PDB entry 7V0K | electron microscopy, 2.40 A resolution | chains O and P of the 10 polymer chains in the assembly

# Chain O (and P)
Molecule: Band 3 anion transport protein
Organism: Homo sapiens
Notes: chain P of this document is another copy of the same molecule, construct and numbering; everything in this record applies to it too
UniProtKB: P02730 (B3AT_HUMAN); residues 1-911 here = UniProt positions 1-911
Amino-acid sequence (911 residues; each row starts with the number of its first residue):
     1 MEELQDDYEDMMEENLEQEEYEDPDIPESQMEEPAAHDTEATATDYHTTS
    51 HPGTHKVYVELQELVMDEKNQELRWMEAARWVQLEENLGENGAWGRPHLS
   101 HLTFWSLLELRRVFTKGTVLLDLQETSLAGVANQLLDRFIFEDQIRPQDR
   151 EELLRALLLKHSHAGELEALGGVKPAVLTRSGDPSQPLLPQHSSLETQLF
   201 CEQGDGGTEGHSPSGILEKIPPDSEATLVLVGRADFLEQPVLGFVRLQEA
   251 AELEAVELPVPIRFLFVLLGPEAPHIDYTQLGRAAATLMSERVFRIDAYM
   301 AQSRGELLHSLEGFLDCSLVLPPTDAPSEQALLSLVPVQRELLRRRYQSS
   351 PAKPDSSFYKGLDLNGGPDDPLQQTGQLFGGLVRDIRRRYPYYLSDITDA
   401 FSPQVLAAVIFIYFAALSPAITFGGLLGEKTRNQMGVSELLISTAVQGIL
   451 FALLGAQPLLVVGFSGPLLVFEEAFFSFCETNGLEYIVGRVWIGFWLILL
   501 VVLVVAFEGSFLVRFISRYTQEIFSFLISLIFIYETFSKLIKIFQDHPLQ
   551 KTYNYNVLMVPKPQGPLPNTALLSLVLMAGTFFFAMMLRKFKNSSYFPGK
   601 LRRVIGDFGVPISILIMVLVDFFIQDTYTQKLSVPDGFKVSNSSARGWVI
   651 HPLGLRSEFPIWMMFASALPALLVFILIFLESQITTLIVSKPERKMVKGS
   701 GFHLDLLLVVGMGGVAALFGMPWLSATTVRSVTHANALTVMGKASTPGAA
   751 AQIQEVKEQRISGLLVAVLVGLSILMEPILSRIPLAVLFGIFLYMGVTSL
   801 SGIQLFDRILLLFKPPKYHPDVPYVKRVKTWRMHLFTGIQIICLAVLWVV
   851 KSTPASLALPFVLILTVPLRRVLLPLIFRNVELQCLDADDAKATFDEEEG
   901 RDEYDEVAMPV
Disordered / not traced: 1-55, 204-216, 356-370, 744-750, 895-911 (chain P: 1-29, 182-191, 204-215, 349-370, 744-750, 895-911)
Curated features (UniProtKB/Swiss-Prot):
  - region: E13 to M31 (Microbial infection: Interaction with P.falciparum (isolate K1) FBPA), A176 to S185 (Interaction with ANK1)
  - site: K590 (Important for anion transport), E681 (Important for anion-proton cotransport)
  - modified residue: M1 (N-acetylmethionine), Y8 (Phosphotyrosine), Y21 (Phosphotyrosine), Y46 (Phosphotyrosine), S185 (Phosphoserine), S350 (Phosphoserine), Y359 (Phosphotyrosine), Y904 (Phosphotyrosine)
  - lipidation: C843 (S-palmitoyl cysteine)
  - glycosylation: N642 (N-linked (GlcNAc...) (complex) asparagine)
  - natural variant: E40 (E40K: Found in patients with hemolytic anemia; uncertain significance), K56 (K56E: In Di(a)/Memphis-II antigen), E90 (E90K: In SPH4), G130 (G130R: In SPH4), P147 (P147S: In SPH4), A285 (A285D: In SPH4), P327 (P327R: In SPH4), A400 to A408 (deletion: In SAO and DRTA4), E429 (E429D: In NFLD+ antigen), R432 (R432W: In ELO antigen), T444 (T444N: In DRTA4), G455 (G455E: In SPH4; G455R: In SPH4), 40 further natural variant entries in UniProt
  - mutagenesis: E85 (E85A/R: Impairs expression at the cell membrane), R283 (R283A/E/S: Impairs expression at the cell membrane), N642 (N642D: Loss of N-glycosylation site), E681 (E681Q: Impairs expression at the cell membrane)
Covalent attachments: N-acetylglucosamine (NAG) linked to N642
Ligand contacts:
  - PIO ([(2R)-2-octanoyloxy-3-[oxidanyl-[(1R,2R,3S,4R,5R,6S)-2,3,6-tris(oxidanyl)-4,5-diphosphonooxy-cyclohexyl]oxy-phosphoryl]oxy-propyl] octanoate), molecule 1: F597, P598, G599, K600, L601, R602, R603
  - PIO, molecule 2: L812, F813, K814, P815, P816, K817, Y818
  - diundecyl phosphatidyl choline (PLC), molecule 1: F537, L540, I541, F544, Q545, P548, L549, L575, A579, L793
  - diundecyl phosphatidyl choline (PLC), molecule 2: V576, G580, M617, V620, I624
What the authors report for this chain:
  - post-translational modification sites: Y8 (citing earlier work)

# Chain O / chain P interface
Contacting residue pairs (157):
  L99(O) with A326(P), hydrophobic; Q330(P); A331(P), hydrophobic
  S100(O) with P322(P)
  H101(O) with V320(P); S334(P), hydrogen bond; L335(P); V338(P)
  L102(O) with L319(P); V320(P), hydrogen bond (backbone-backbone)
  F104(O) with F104(P), hydrophobic; L107(P), hydrophobic; L315(P), hydrophobic; S318(P); V320(P), hydrophobic
  W105(O) with R111(P); E312(P); L315(P), hydrophobic; D316(P), hydrogen bond
  L107(O) with F104(P), hydrophobic; V320(P), hydrophobic
  L108(O) with F104(P)
  R111(O) with W105(P); L108(P)
  L195(O) with V338(P), hydrophobic; L342(P), hydrophobic
  L199(O) with P337(P); V338(P), hydrophobic
  H275(O) with E312(P), salt bridge
  T287(O) with P322(P)
  E312(O) with W105(P); H275(P), salt bridge
  F314(O) with P322(P), hydrophobic; P323(P)
  L315(O) with F104(P), hydrophobic; W105(P), hydrophobic
  D316(O) with W105(P), hydrogen bond
  C317(O) with P323(P)
  S318(O) with V320(P); L321(P); P322(P); P323(P)
  L319(O) with H101(P); L319(P); V320(P); L321(P), hydrogen bond (backbone-backbone)
  V320(O) with H101(P); L102(P), hydrogen bond (backbone-backbone); T103(P); F104(P); L107(P), hydrophobic; L319(P)
  L321(O) with L99(P), hydrophobic; S318(P); L319(P), hydrogen bond (backbone-backbone); Q339(P)
  P322(O) with S100(P); T287(P); F314(P), hydrophobic; S318(P); Q339(P)
  P323(O) with E291(P); F314(P), hydrophobic; C317(P); S318(P); L343(P), hydrophobic; R346(P); Y347(P)
  T324(O) with Q339(P); L343(P); Y347(P), hydrogen bond (backbone-side chain)
  D325(O) with R292(P), salt bridge; Y347(P), hydrogen bond (backbone-side chain)
  E329(O) with L333(P)
  A331(O) with L99(P)
  L332(O) with L99(P), hydrophobic; L332(P); V336(P), hydrophobic
  L333(O) with E329(P)
  S334(O) with H98(P); L99(P), hydrogen bond (side chain-backbone); F200(P)
  L335(O) with L99(P); H101(P); L332(P)
  V336(O) with S328(P); E329(P); L332(P), hydrophobic
  P337(O) with L199(P)
  V338(O) with H101(P); L199(P), hydrophobic; F200(P), hydrophobic
  Q339(O) with L321(P); T324(P), hydrogen bond (side chain-backbone); S328(P), hydrogen bond; L332(P)
  R340(O) with S328(P)
  E341(O) with L195(P); Q198(P); L199(P)
  L343(O) with T324(P)
  R345(O) with L195(P); Q198(P)
  R346(O) with P323(P)
  Y347(O) with D325(P), hydrogen bond
  P354(O) with D325(P)
  D355(O) with D325(P), hydrogen bond (backbone-side chain)
  L549(O) with I624(P), hydrophobic; D626(P); T627(P)
  Q550(O) with N569(P); D626(P)
  K551(O) with Q625(P), hydrogen bond (side chain-backbone); D626(P)
  T552(O) with Y555(P)
  Y553(O) with N569(P)
  Y555(O) with T552(P)
  P568(O) with Y553(P), hydrophobic; P568(P), hydrophobic; N569(P)
  N569(O) with L549(P); Q550(P); Y553(P), hydrogen bond; P568(P); N569(P), hydrogen bond (side chain-backbone); L572(P)
  L572(O) with N569(P); L572(P), hydrophobic; L573(P)
  L573(O) with L572(P)
  V576(O) with V576(P), hydrophobic
  S595(O) with K814(P); P815(P); Y818(P)
  Y596(O) with L810(P); F813(P), hydrophobic; K814(P), hydrogen bond
  F597(O) with F813(P), hydrogen bond (backbone-backbone); P815(P)
  R602(O) with P815(P); Y818(P), hydrogen bond
  I624(O) with L549(P), hydrophobic
  Q625(O) with K551(P)
  D626(O) with L549(P); Q550(P); K551(P)
  T627(O) with L549(P)
  L810(O) with Y596(P)
  F813(O) with Y596(P); F597(P), hydrogen bond (backbone-backbone)
  K814(O) with S595(P); Y596(P)
  P815(O) with S595(P); F597(P); R602(P)
  Y818(O) with S595(P); R602(P), hydrogen bond
Also at the interface, not in a pair above, chain O (77 interface residues in all): T103, R112, H192, Q198, F200, E291, R292, P327, L575
Also at the interface, not in a pair above, chain P (78 interface residues in all): L84, P97, E341, R345, L575

# In short
The interface between chain O and chain P involves 77 residues on one side and 78 on the other; the contacts
include 22 hydrogen bonds and 3 salt bridges. Polar contacts include H275(O)-E312(P), D325(O)-R292(P) and
H101(O)-S334(P). Bound to chain O: diundecyl phosphatidyl choline and compound PIO. From the paper: a
modification site at Y8(O).
Both chains are Band 3 anion transport protein (Homo sapiens). Entry 7V0K (Consensus refinement of human
erythrocyte ankyrin-1 complex (Composite map)) was determined by electron microscopy (same publication as
7UZ3, 7UZQ, 7UZU, 7V07, 7V0M, 7V0S and 10 further entries).
